8XLL - chains L and U of the 24 polymer chains in the assembly; structure by electron microscopy, 3.10 A resolution.

[Chain L (and U)]
Molecule: Dihydrolipoyllysine-residue succinyltransferase component of 2-oxoglutarate dehydrogenase complex, mitochondrial
From: Rattus norvegicus
Notes: EC 2.3.1.61; chain U of this document is another copy of the same molecule, construct and numbering; everything in this record applies to it too
UniProt: Q01205 (ODO2_RAT); residue numbers follow UniProt; this construct covers 239-454
Chain sequence (216 residues; row label = number of the first residue in the row):
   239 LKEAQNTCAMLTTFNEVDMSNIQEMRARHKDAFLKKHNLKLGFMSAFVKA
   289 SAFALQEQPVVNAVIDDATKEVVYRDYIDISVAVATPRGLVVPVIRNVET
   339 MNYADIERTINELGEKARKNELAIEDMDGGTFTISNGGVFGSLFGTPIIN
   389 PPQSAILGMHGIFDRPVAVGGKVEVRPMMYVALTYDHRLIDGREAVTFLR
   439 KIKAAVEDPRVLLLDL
Unresolved in the structure: 239-245 (chain U: 239-243)

[Chain L / chain U interface]
Pairs across the interface (23; chain L residue first):
  A247(L) - I386(U)  hydrophobic
  L249(L) - T384(U)
  L249(L) - I386(U)  hydrophobic
  T250(L) - G383(U)
  T250(L) - T384(U)  hydrogen bond (backbone-backbone)
  T251(L) - F382(U)
  T251(L) - G383(U)
  F252(L) - L381(U)
  F252(L) - F382(U)  hydrogen bond (backbone-backbone)
  N253(L) - L381(U)
  E254(L) - L381(U)
  F382(L) - F382(U)  hydrophobic
  P404(L) - P404(U)
  A406(L) - D402(U)
  A406(L) - P404(U)
  A406(L) - V413(U)  hydrophobic
  V411(L) - P404(U)  hydrophobic
  V411(L) - V411(U)  hydrophobic
  V411(L) - V413(U)  hydrophobic
  R431(L) - F378(U)
  V434(L) - F378(U)
  V434(L) - S380(U)
  R438(L) - F378(U)
Also at the interface, not in a pair above, chain L (19 interface residues in all): M248, V405, G409, Y418, H425
Also at the interface, not in a pair above, chain U (14 interface residues in all): G379, P385, R403

[Overview]
The interface between chain L and chain U involves 19 residues on one side and 14 on the other; the contacts
include 2 hydrogen bonds. Main-chain hydrogen bonds include T250(L)-T384(U) and F252(L)-F382(U).
Chain L and chain U are both Dihydrolipoyllysine-residue succinyltransferase component of 2-oxoglutarate
dehydrogenase complex, mitochondrial (Rattus norvegicus); the structure, Structure of the native
2-oxoglutarate dehydrogenase complex (OGDHC) in the adult cortex and hippocampus, was determined by electron
microscopy, deposited together with 8XLJ.
